PDB entry 6ZG9 | X-ray diffraction, 2.50 A resolution | chain A

[Chain A]
Name: Muscarinic acetylcholine receptor M1, Endolysin
Organism: Homo sapiens
Notes: EC 3.2.1.17
UniProtKB: chimeric construct of P11229, P00720: residues 27-219 from P11229 (ACM1_HUMAN) positions 27-219 (same numbers); residues 1002-1161 from P00720 positions 2-161 (UniProt number = residue number - 1000); residues 354-438 from P11229 (ACM1_HUMAN) positions 354-438 (same numbers)
Chain sequence (455 residues; row label = number of the first residue in the row):
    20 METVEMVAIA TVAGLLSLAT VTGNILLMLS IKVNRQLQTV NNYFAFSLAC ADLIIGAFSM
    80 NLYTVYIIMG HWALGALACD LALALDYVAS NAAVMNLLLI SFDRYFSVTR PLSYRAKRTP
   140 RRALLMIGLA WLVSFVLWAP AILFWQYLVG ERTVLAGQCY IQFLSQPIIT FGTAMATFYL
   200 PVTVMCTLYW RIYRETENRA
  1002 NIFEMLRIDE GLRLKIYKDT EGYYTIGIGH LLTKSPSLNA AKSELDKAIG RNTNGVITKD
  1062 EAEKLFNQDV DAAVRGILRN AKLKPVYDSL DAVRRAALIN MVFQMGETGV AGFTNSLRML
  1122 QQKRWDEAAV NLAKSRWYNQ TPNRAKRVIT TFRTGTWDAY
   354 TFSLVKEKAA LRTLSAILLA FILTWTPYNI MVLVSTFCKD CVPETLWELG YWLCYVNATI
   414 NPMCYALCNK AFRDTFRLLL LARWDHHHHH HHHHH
Not modelled in the structure: 440-448
Disulfide bonds: C98-C178, C391-C394
Construct notes: initiating methionine (20); expression tag (21-26, 439-448); engineered mutation A27 (Phe in P11229), A32 (Thr in P11229), I44 (Leu in P11229), L46 (Val in P11229), A64 (Leu in P11229), A76 (Thr in P11229), V84 (Thr in P11229), A95 (Thr in P11229), A101 (Trp in P11229), A112 (Ser in P11229), L143 (Ala in P11229), T196 (Ala in P11229), A362 (Lys in P11229), L364 (Ala in P11229), A411 (Ser in P11229); conflict A29 (Gly in P11229), T30 (Ile in P11229), V31 (Thr in P11229), M47 (Leu in P11229), L48 (Ile in P11229), I50 (Phe in P11229), R54 (Thr in P11229), Q55 (Glu in P11229), Q57 (Lys in P11229), F65 (Leu in P11229), I86 (Leu in P11229), I87 (Leu in P11229), A435 (Cys in P11229), G1012 (Arg12 in P00720), T1054 (Cys54 in P00720), A1097 (Cys97 in P00720), R1137 (Ile137 in P00720)
Small-molecule neighbours: QK2 (7-fluoranyl-5-methyl-3-[1-(oxan-4-yl)piperidin-4-yl]-1H-benzimidazol-2-one): F77, S78, L81, Y82, Y85, W91, A101, L102, D105, Y106, S109, C178, Y179, I180, W378, Y381, Y404, Y408
UniProt features mapped onto this chain:
  - site: E170 (Subtype-specific residue that binds to snake venom muscarinic toxin 7), T172 (Binds to snake venom muscarinic toxin 7), L174 (Subtype-specific residue that binds to snake venom muscarinic toxin 7), E397 (Subtype-specific residue that binds to snake venom muscarinic toxin 7), E401 (Subtype-specific residue that binds to snake venom muscarinic toxin 7)
  - active site (Proton donor/acceptor): E1011, D1020
  - binding site (substrate): L1032, F1104, S1117, N1132
  - modified residue: T428 (Phosphothreonine)
From the paper describing this entry:
  - binding site for QK2: D105, Y106
  - conformationally variable residues (side-chain flip): Y106, W157, W378, Y404
  - binding site for QK2: Y82, Y381 (from molecular simulation)

[In short]
Bound to chain A: compound QK2. Curated annotation (UniProt) lists active-site residues E1011 and D1020 and 4
substrate-binding residues. From the paper: a binding site for QK2 at D105, Y106 and Y82 among others;
conformational variability at Y106, W157 and W378 among others.
Chain A is Muscarinic acetylcholine receptor M1, Endolysin (Homo sapiens); the structure, Structure of
M1-StaR-T4L in complex with GSK1034702 at 2.5A, was determined by X-ray diffraction, deposited together with
6ZFZ and 6ZG4.
